6L5B - chain A; structure by X-ray diffraction, 2.00 A resolution.

== Chain A ==
Protein: Uracil DNA glycosylase superfamily protein
Source organism: Mycolicibacterium smegmatis MC2 155
UniProtKB: A0QP43 (A0QP43_MYCS2); residues 1-208 here = UniProt positions 1-208
Amino-acid sequence (219 residues; row label = number of the first residue in the row; numbers below 1 keep their minus sign (Gly-2 is residue -2)):
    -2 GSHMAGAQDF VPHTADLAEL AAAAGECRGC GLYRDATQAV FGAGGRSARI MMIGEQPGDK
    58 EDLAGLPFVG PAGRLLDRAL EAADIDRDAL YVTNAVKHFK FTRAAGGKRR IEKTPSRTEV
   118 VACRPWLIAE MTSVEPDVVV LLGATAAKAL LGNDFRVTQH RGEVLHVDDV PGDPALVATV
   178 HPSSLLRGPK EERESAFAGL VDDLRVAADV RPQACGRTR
Not modelled in the structure: 209-216
Construct notes: expression tag (-2 to 0, 209-216); engineered mutation Glu109 (His in A0QP43)
Bound ions: 4Fe-4S cluster Fe: Cys24, Cys27, His95, Cys120
Ligand contacts: 4Fe-4S cluster (SF4): Ala4, Ala21, Cys24, Arg25, Gly26, Cys27, Leu29, Tyr30, Val93, Lys94, His95, Ala119, Cys120, Trp123

== Summary ==
Bound to chain A: 4Fe-4S cluster. Cys24, Cys27, His95 and Cys120 coordinate a 4Fe-4S cluster Fe ion.
Chain A is Uracil DNA glycosylase superfamily protein (Mycolicibacterium smegmatis MC2 155); the structure,
The structure of the UdgX mutant H109E at a post-excision state, was determined by X-ray diffraction together
with 6L6S and 6L5A from the same study.
